3NVZ - chains A and C of the 6 polymer chains in the assembly; structure by X-ray diffraction, 1.60 A resolution.

[Chain A]
Molecule: Xanthine dehydrogenase/oxidase
Organism: Bos taurus
Notes: EC 1.17.1.4, 1.17.3.2; fragment: Iron-Sulfur Binding Domain
Reference sequence: P80457 (XDH_BOVIN); residue numbers follow UniProt; this construct covers 2-165
Chain sequence (164 residues; numbered 2 to 165; the number before each row is that of its first residue):
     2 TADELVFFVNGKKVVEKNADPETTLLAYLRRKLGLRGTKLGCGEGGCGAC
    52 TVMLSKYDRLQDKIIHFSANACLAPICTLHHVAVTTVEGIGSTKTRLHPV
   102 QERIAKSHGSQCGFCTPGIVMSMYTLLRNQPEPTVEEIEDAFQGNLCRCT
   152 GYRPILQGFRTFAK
Bound ions: 2Fe-2S cluster Fe site 1: C43, C48, C51, C73; 2Fe-2S cluster Fe site 2: C113, C116, C148, C150
Ligand contacts:
  - FAD (flavin-adenine dinucleotide): E45, G46, G47, L74
  - 2Fe-2S cluster (FES), molecule 1: K40, L41, G42, C43, G44, G46, G47, C48, G49, A50, C51, N71, C73
  - 2Fe-2S cluster (FES), molecule 2: S111, Q112, C113, G114, F115, C116, C148, R149, C150, T151
  - MTE (phosphonic acidmono-(2-amino-5,6-dimercapto-4-oxo-3,7,8a,9,10,10a-hexahydro-4H-8-oxa-1,3,9,10-tetraaza-anthracen-7-ylmethyl)ester): Q112, C113, C150
UniProt features mapped onto this chain:
  - binding site ([2Fe-2S] cluster): C43, C48, C51, C73, C113, C116, C148, C150

[Chain C]
Molecule: Xanthine dehydrogenase/oxidase
Organism: Bos taurus
Notes: EC 1.17.1.4, 1.17.3.2; fragment: Molybdenum Binding Domain
Reference sequence: P80457 (XDH_BOVIN); numbering as in UniProt (aligned over 571-1325)
Chain sequence (755 residues; numbered 571 to 1325; the number before each row is that of its first residue):
   571 DTVGRPLPHLAAAMQASGEAVYCDDIPRYENELFLRLVTSTRAHAKIKSI
   621 DVSEAQKVPGFVCFLSADDIPGSNETGLFNDETVFAKDTVTCVGHIIGAV
   671 VADTPEHAERAAHVVKVTYEDLPAIITIEDAIKNNSFYGSELKIEKGDLK
   721 KGFSEADNVVSGELYIGGQDHFYLETHCTIAIPKGEEGEMELFVSTQNAM
   771 KTQSFVAKMLGVPVNRILVRVKRMGGGFGGKETRSTLVSVAVALAAYKTG
   821 HPVRCMLDRNEDMLITGGRHPFLARYKVGFMKTGTIVALEVDHYSNAGNS
   871 RDLSHSIMERALFHMDNCYKIPNIRGTGRLCKTNLSSNTAFRGFGGPQAL
   921 FIAENWMSEVAVTCGLPAEEVRWKNMYKEGDLTHFNQRLEGFSVPRCWDE
   971 CLKSSQYYARKSEVDKFNKENCWKKRGLCIIPTKFGISFTVPFLNQAGAL
  1021 IHVYTDGSVLVSHGGTEMGQGLHTKMVQVASKALKIPISKIYISETSTNT
  1071 VPNSSPTAASVSTDIYGQAVYEACQTILKRLEPFKKKNPDGSWEDWVMAA
  1121 YQDRVSLSTTGFYRTPNLGYSFETNSGNAFHYFTYGVACSEVEIDCLTGD
  1171 HKNLRTDIVMDVGSSLNPAIDIGQVEGAFVQGLGLFTLEELHYSPEGSLH
  1221 TRGPSTYKIPAFGSIPTEFRVSLLRDCPNKKAIYASKAVGEPPLFLGASV
  1271 FFAIKDAIRAARAQHTNNNTKELFRLDSPATPEKIRNACVDKFTTLCVTG
  1321 APGNC
Ligand contacts:
  - 1H-indole-3-carbaldehyde (I3A): E802, L873, S876, R880, F914, S1008, F1009, T1010, V1011, L1014, A1078, A1079
  - MTE (phosphonic acidmono-(2-amino-5,6-dimercapto-4-oxo-3,7,8a,9,10,10a-hexahydro-4H-8-oxa-1,3,9,10-tetraaza-anthracen-7-ylmethyl)ester): G796, G797, F798, G799, R912, M1038, G1039, Q1040, L1042, T1077, A1078, A1079, S1080, V1081, S1082, T1083, Q1194, G1260, E1261
UniProt features mapped onto this chain:
  - active site: E1261 (Proton acceptor)
  - binding site (Mo-molybdopterin): Q767, F798, R912, A1079
  - binding site (substrate): E802, R880, F914, T1010

[Interface between chain A and chain C]
Pairs across the interface (94; chain A residue first):
  E23(A) with R680(C), salt bridge
  A28(A) with E676(C)
  R31(A) with D594(C), salt bridge; D595(C), salt bridge
  R32(A) with R598(C), hydrogen bond (backbone-side chain); P675(C); E676(C), salt bridge
  R37(A) with D595(C); R598(C)
  G38(A) with G588(C)
  K40(A) with A590(C); Y592(C); D595(C), salt bridge
  L41(A) with M826(C); D828(C)
  G42(A) with L744(C); R829(C), hydrogen bond (backbone-side chain)
  C43(A) with R829(C); P1224(C), hydrophobic
  E45(A) with G1223(C); P1224(C); S1225(C), hydrogen bond
  G47(A) with P1224(C)
  C48(A) with L744(C), hydrophobic
  V88(A) with A586(C); S587(C); G588(C)
  S93(A) with E589(C)
  T94(A) with A583(C); E589(C), hydrogen bond
  K95(A) with E589(C)
  L98(A) with A583(C), hydrophobic; S587(C)
  Q102(A) with A586(C), hydrogen bond (side chain-backbone); S587(C)
  I105(A) with A586(C), hydrophobic
  A106(A) with A582(C); A583(C)
  H109(A) with P576(C); P578(C); A1189(C)
  S111(A) with Q585(C), hydrogen bond
  Q112(A) with H579(C); Q585(C); G1039(C); G1193(C), hydrogen bond (side chain-backbone); Q1194(C), hydrogen bond
  C113(A) with Q585(C); Y592(C), hydrogen bond (backbone-side chain); M794(C); G795(C); G796(C); M1038(C); G1039(C)
  G114(A) with Q585(C), hydrogen bond (backbone-side chain); Y592(C), hydrogen bond (backbone-side chain)
  F115(A) with Y592(C), hydrogen bond (backbone-side chain); L744(C); E745(C)
  T117(A) with Q585(C); A586(C)
  P118(A) with Q585(C)
  V121(A) with A586(C)
  E140(A) with G1233(C)
  F143(A) with F1232(C), hydrophobic
  N146(A) with F1232(C)
  L147(A) with L744(C); I1229(C), hydrophobic
  R149(A) with Q739(C); D740(C), hydrogen bond (side chain-backbone); H741(C), hydrogen bond (side chain-backbone); F742(C); L744(C); F798(C); F911(C); Q1201(C); E1209(C), salt bridge; I1229(C); P1230(C)
  C150(A) with F798(C), hydrophobic; G1197(C)
  T151(A) with E1196(C)
  G152(A) with V1200(C); I1235(C)
  Y153(A) with P1230(C), hydrogen bond (side chain-backbone); A1231(C); F1232(C), hydrophobic; I1235(C), hydrophobic
  R154(A) with I1192(C); E1196(C), salt bridge; I1235(C)
  P155(A) with E1196(C)
  I156(A) with F1232(C), hydrophobic
  L157(A) with F1232(C), hydrophobic
Also at the interface, not in a pair above, chain A (48 interface residues in all): E89, G92, C116, I120, C148
Also at the interface, not in a pair above, chain C (58 interface residues in all): L577, M584, P597, R1222, Y1227, F1239

[Overview]
48 residues of chain A face 58 of chain C across their interface; the contacts include 15 hydrogen bonds and 7
salt bridges. Polar contacts include E23(A)-R680(C), R31(A)-D594(C) and R31(A)-D595(C). Compound MTE is bound
between chain A and chain C.
Here chain A is Xanthine dehydrogenase/oxidase and chain C is Xanthine dehydrogenase/oxidase, both from Bos
taurus. Entry 3NVZ (Crystal Structure of Bovine Xanthine Oxidase in Complex with Indole-3-Aldehyde) was
determined by X-ray diffraction (same publication as 3NVW).
